3GLF - chains E and K of the 7 polymer chains in the assembly; structure by X-ray diffraction, 3.39 A resolution.

[Chain E]
Name: DNA polymerase III subunit delta'
From: Escherichia coli
Notes: EC 2.7.7.7
UniProt: P28631 (HOLB_ECOLI); residue numbers follow UniProt; this construct covers 1-334
Amino-acid sequence (334 residues; numbered 1 to 334; the number before each row is that of its first residue):
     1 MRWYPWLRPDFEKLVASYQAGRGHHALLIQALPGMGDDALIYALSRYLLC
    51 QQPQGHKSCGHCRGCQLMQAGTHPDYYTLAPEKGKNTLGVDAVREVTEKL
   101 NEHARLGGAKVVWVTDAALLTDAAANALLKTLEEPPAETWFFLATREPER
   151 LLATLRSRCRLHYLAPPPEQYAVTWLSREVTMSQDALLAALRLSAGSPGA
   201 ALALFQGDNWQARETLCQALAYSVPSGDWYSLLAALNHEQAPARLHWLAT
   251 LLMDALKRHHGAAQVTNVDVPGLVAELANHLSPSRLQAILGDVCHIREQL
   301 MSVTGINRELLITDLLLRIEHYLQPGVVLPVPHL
Metal / ion sites: Zn2+: Cys-50, Cys-59, Cys-62, Cys-65

[Chain K]
Molecule: 15-nt DNA strand
Sequence (15 nucleotides; numbered 1 to 15; the number before each row is that of its first residue):
     1 TTTTTTATAGGCCAG
Disordered / not traced: 1

[Chain E / chain K interface]
Residue-residue contacts (11; chain E residue first):
  Lys-85(E) / DA7(K)  phosphate contact
  Thr-87(E) / DA7(K)  hydrogen bond to the phosphate
  Gly-89(E) / DT8(K)  phosphate contact
  Val-90(E) / DT8(K)  hydrogen bond to the phosphate
  Val-90(E) / DA9(K)  phosphate contact
  Arg-94(E) / DA9(K)  salt bridge to the phosphate
  Thr-121(E) / DA7(K)  phosphate contact
  Thr-121(E) / DT8(K)  hydrogen bond to the phosphate
  Thr-304(E) / DT5(K)  base contact
  Thr-304(E) / DT6(K)  sugar contact
  Gly-305(E) / DT5(K)  phosphate contact
Other interface residues (no listed pair), chain E (10 interface residues in all): Ala-123, Ala-124

[Overview]
10 residues of chain E and 5 residues of chain K are in contact; the contacts include 3 hydrogen bonds and 1
salt bridge. Polar pairs include Thr-87(E)/DA7(K), Val-90(E)/DT8(K) and Thr-121(E)/DT8(K). The Zn2+ site is
built by Cys-50(E), Cys-59(E), Cys-62(E) and Cys-65(E).
Chain E is DNA polymerase III subunit delta' (Escherichia coli) and chain K is a 15-nt DNA strand; the
structure, Crystal Structure of the Ecoli Clamp Loader Bound to Primer-Template DNA, was determined by X-ray
diffraction (same publication as 3GLG, 3GLH and 3GLI).
